PDB entry 7AM0 | X-ray diffraction, 2.50 A resolution | chains A and B

== Chain A (and B) ==
Molecule: Prephenate dehydratase
From: Komagataeibacter europaeus
Notes: EC 4.2.1.51; chain B of this document is another copy of the same molecule, construct and numbering; everything in this record applies to it too
Reference sequence: A0A0M0ELU2 (A0A0M0ELU2_KOMEU); residues 1-281 here = UniProt positions 1-281
Sequence (281 residues; row label = number of the first residue in the row):
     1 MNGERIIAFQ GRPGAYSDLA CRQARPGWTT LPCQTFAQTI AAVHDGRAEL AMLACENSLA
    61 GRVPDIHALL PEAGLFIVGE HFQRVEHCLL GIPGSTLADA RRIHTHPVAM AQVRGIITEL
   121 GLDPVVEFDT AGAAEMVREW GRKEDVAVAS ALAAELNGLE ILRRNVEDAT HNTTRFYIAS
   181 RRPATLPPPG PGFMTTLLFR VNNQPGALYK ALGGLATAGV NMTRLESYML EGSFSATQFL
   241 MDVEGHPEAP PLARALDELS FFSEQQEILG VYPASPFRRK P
Disordered / not traced: 1-4 (chain B: 1-3)
Small-molecule neighbours:
  - phenylalanine (PHE), molecule 1: V201, N202, N203, Q204, P205, G206, A207, L208, Y209, S227, T237, F239
  - phenylalanine (PHE), molecule 2: N221, M222, T223, R224, L225
UniProt features mapped onto this chain:
  - binding site (L-phenylalanine): A207, L208, N221, M222
  - site: T174 (Essential for prephenate dehydratase activity)
What the authors report for this chain:
  - mutagenesis - R25S, F261S: abolished catalytic activity
  - self-association interface (contacts with another copy of this molecule): F261 (proposed by the authors, not directly observed)
  - mutagenesis - T118V, R279DEL/K280DEL/P281DEL: unchanged catalytic activity

== Interface between chain A and chain B ==
Contacting residue pairs - 76 pairs, chain A then chain B:
  T35(A) with P107(B)
  A37(A) with P107(B), hydrophobic
  Q38(A) with V126(B)
  E56(A) with M229(B)
  N57(A) with D65(B); H67(B); M229(B)
  S58(A) with H67(B), hydrogen bond (backbone-side chain); M229(B); E231(B), hydrogen bond
  L59(A) with H67(B); A68(B)
  A60(A) with L69(B), hydrophobic
  G61(A) with D65(B)
  D65(A) with N57(B); G61(B)
  H67(A) with N57(B); S58(B), hydrogen bond (side chain-backbone); L59(B)
  A68(A) with L59(B)
  L69(A) with A60(B), hydrophobic
  F82(A) with M229(B), hydrophobic; F234(B), hydrophobic
  R84(A) with E231(B), salt bridge; G232(B)
  P107(A) with A37(B), hydrophobic
  H171(A) with E231(B)
  N172(A) with E231(B)
  T173(A) with M229(B); E231(B), hydrogen bond
  R175(A) with M229(B)
  N203(A) with N221(B), hydrogen bond; M222(B)
  Q204(A) with N221(B), hydrogen bond (backbone-side chain)
  P205(A) with G219(B); V220(B); N221(B)
  G206(A) with A216(B)
  L208(A) with L225(B), hydrophobic
  Y209(A) with Y209(B), hydrogen bond; G213(B)
  L212(A) with L208(B), hydrophobic
  G213(A) with Y209(B)
  A216(A) with P205(B); G206(B)
  G219(A) with P205(B)
  V220(A) with P205(B)
  N221(A) with N203(B), hydrogen bond; Q204(B), hydrogen bond (side chain-backbone); P205(B)
  M222(A) with N203(B)
  R224(A) with S227(B)
  L225(A) with L208(B), hydrophobic; L225(B), hydrophobic; E226(B); S227(B), hydrogen bond (backbone-backbone)
  E226(A) with L225(B); E226(B)
  S227(A) with E56(B); R224(B); L225(B), hydrogen bond (backbone-backbone)
  M229(A) with E56(B); S58(B); F82(B), hydrophobic; T173(B); R175(B)
  E231(A) with S58(B), hydrogen bond; T170(B), hydrogen bond; H171(B); N172(B); T173(B), hydrogen bond
  F234(A) with F82(B), hydrophobic; F277(B), hydrophobic; R278(B)
  F277(A) with F234(B), hydrophobic
  R278(A) with F234(B)
Also at the interface, not in a pair above, chain A (49 interface residues in all): V63, E72, V108, V126, F128, Y228, L230
Also at the interface, not in a pair above, chain B (49 interface residues in all): T35, Q38, V63, V108, F128, L212, Y228, L230

== Overview ==
The chain A/chain B interface involves 49 residues from each chain; the contacts include 14 hydrogen bonds and
1 salt bridge. Among the polar pairs are R84(A)-E231(B), S58(A)-H67(B) and S58(A)-E231(B). Chain A binds
phenylalanine. From the paper: R25S and F261S of chain A abolish catalytic activity; a self-association
interface involving F261(A); 4 substitutions were tested in all.
Chain A and chain B are both Prephenate dehydratase (Komagataeibacter europaeus); the structure, GqqA- a novel
type of quorum quenching acylases, was determined by X-ray diffraction together with 7ALZ from the same study.
